3VY7 - chain A; structure by X-ray diffraction, 2.14 A resolution.

# Chain A
Molecule: Zymogen granule membrane protein 16
From: Homo sapiens
Reference sequence: O60844 (ZG16_HUMAN); numbering as in UniProt (aligned over 21-159)
Chain sequence (141 residues; row label = number of the first residue in the row):
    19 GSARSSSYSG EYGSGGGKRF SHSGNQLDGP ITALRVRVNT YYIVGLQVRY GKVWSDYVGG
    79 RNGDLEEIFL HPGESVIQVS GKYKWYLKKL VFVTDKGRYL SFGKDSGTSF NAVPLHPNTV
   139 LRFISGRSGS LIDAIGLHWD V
Not modelled in the structure: 19-21
Sequence notes: expression tag (19-20)
Curated features (UniProtKB/Swiss-Prot):
  - natural variant: Ser32 (G32S: this construct carries the variant)
Small-molecule neighbours: alpha-D-mannopyranose / serine: Gly34, Gly35, Tyr104, Ser146, Gly147, Ser148, Leu149, Asp151
What the authors report for this chain:
  - binding site for alpha-D-mannopyranose: Tyr104
  - binding site for serine: Tyr104
  - mutagenesis - Y104F: decreased binding to alpha-mannose
  - mutagenesis - Y104F: decreased binding to Man-O-Ser/Thr
  - mutagenesis - Y104F, D151N: increased binding to heparin
  - mutagenesis - D151N: decreased binding to mannose-related probes

# Summary
Ligands of chain A: alpha-D-mannopyranose / serine. From the paper: a binding site for alpha-D-mannopyranose
at Tyr104; Y104F and D151N increase binding to heparin.
Chain A is Zymogen granule membrane protein 16 (Homo sapiens); the structure, Crystal structure of human
pancreatic secretory protein ZG16p with O-(alpha-D-mannosyl)-L-serine, was determined by X-ray diffraction
together with 3VZE, 3VZF, 3VZG and 3VY6 from the same study.
